PDB entry 8QE8 | electron microscopy, 3.80 A resolution | chains 5 and 1 of the 8 polymer chains in the assembly

== Chain 5 (and 1) ==
Molecule: Nicotinamide/nicotinic acid mononucleotide adenylyltransferase 1
From: Homo sapiens
Notes: chain 1 of this document is another copy of the same molecule, construct and numbering; everything in this record applies to it too
UniProt: Q9HAN9 (NMNA1_HUMAN); numbering as in UniProt (aligned over 1-279)
Chain sequence (279 residues; numbered 1 to 279; the number before each row is that of its first residue):
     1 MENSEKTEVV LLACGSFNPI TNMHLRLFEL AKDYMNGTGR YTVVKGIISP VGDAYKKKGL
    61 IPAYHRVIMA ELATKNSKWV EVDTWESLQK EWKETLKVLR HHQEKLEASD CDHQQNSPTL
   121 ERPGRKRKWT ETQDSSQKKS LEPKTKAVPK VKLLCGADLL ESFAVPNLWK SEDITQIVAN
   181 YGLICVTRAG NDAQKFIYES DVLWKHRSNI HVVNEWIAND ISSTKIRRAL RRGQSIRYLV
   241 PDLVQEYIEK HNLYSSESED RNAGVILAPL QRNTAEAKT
Not modelled in the structure: 1-5, 109-147, 256-279 (chain 1: 1-5, 107-147, 256-279)
What the authors report for this chain:
  - mutagenesis - Y64A/I68A/E71A/L88A/K250A/H251A, K126A/R127A/K128A/W129A: decreased binding to WD repeat-containing protein 26

== Chain 5 / chain 1 interface ==
Contacting residue pairs - 4 pairs, chain 5 then chain 1:
  Tyr-198(5) / Arg-228(1)
  Tyr-198(5) / Arg-232(1)  hydrogen bond (backbone-side chain)
  Glu-199(5) / Arg-232(1)
  Trp-204(5) / Arg-232(1)
Also at the interface, not in a pair above, chain 5 (5 interface residues in all): Ser-200, Asp-201
Also at the interface, not in a pair above, chain 1 (5 interface residues in all): Lys-225, Arg-231, Gln-234

== Overview ==
The chain 5/chain 1 interface involves 5 residues from each chain; the contacts include 1 hydrogen bond. Its
one hydrogen-bonded contact is Tyr-198(5)/Arg-232(1). The paper reports that Y64A/I68A/E71A/L88A/K250A/H251A
and K126A/R127A/K128A/W129A of chain 5 reduce binding to WD repeat-containing protein 26.
Both chains are Nicotinamide/nicotinic acid mononucleotide adenylyltransferase 1 (Homo sapiens). Entry 8QE8
(Structure of the non-canonical CTLH E3 substrate receptor WDR26 bound to NMNAT1 substrate) was determined by
electron microscopy, deposited together with 8QBN.
